PDB entry 7UKS | X-ray diffraction, 2.29 A resolution | chain A

== Chain A ==
Name: Son of sevenless homolog 1
Organism: Homo sapiens
Reference sequence: Q07889 (SOS1_HUMAN); numbering as in UniProt (aligned over 564-1049)
Chain sequence (487 residues; each row starts with the number of its first residue):
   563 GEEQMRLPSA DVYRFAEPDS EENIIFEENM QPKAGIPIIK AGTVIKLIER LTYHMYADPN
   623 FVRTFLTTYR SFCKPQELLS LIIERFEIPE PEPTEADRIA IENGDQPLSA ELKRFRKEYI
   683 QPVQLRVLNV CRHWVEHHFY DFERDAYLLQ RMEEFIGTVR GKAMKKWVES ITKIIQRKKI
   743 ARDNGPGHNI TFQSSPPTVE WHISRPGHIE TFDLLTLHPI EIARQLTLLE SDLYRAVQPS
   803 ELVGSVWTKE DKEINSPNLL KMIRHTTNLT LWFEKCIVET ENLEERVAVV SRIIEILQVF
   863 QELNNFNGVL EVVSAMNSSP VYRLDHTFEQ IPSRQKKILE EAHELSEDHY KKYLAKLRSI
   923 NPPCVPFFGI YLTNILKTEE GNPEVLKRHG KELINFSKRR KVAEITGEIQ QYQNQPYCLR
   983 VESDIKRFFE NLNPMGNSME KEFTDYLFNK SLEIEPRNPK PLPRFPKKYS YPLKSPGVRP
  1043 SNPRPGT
Disordered / not traced: 563-566, 590-597, 747-752, 1045-1049
Sequence notes: expression tag (563)
Ligand contacts: NL0 (4-methyl-N-{(1R)-1-[2-methyl-3-(trifluoromethyl)phenyl]ethyl}-7-(piperazin-1-yl)phthalazin-1-amine): Val-875, Met-878, Asn-879, Tyr-884, Phe-890, Lys-898, Leu-901, Glu-902, His-905, Glu-909
From the paper describing this entry:
  - binding site for NL0: Asn-879, Phe-890, Glu-902, His-905

== Summary ==
Ligands of chain A: compound NL0. From the paper: a binding site for NL0 at Asn-879, Phe-890 and Glu-902 among
others.
Chain A is Son of sevenless homolog 1 (Homo sapiens); the structure, Crystal structure of SOS1 with
phthalazine inhibitor bound (compound 15), was determined by X-ray diffraction together with 7UKR from the
same study.
